5BS8 - chains B and E of the 8 polymer chains in the assembly; structure by X-ray diffraction, 2.40 A resolution.

# Chain B
Protein: DNA gyrase subunit B
From: Mycobacterium tuberculosis (strain ATCC 25618 / H37Rv)
Notes: EC 5.99.1.3; fragment: GyrB toprim domain
UniProt: P9WG45 (GYRB_MYCTU); numbering as in UniProt (aligned over 426-675)
Amino-acid sequence (253 residues; row label = number of the first residue in the row):
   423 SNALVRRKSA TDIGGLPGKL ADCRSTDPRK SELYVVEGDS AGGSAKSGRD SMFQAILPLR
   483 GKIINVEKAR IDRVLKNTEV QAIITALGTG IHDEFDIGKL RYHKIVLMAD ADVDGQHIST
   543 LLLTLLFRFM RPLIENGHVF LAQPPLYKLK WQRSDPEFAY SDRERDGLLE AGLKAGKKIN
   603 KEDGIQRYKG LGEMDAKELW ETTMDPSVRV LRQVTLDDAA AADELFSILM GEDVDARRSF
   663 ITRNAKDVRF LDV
Unresolved in the structure: 423-424, 431-436
Construct notes: expression tag (423-425)
Ion coordination: Mg2+: Asp532, Asp534
Small-molecule neighbours: moxifloxacin (MFX; 1-cyclopropyl-6-fluoro-8-methoxy-7-[(4aS,7aS)-octahydro-6H-pyrrolo[3,4-b]pyridin-6-yl]-4-oxo-1,4-dihydroquinoline-3-carboxylic acid): Arg482, Gly483, Thr500, Glu501
Curated features (UniProtKB/Swiss-Prot):
  - binding site (Mg(2+)): Glu459, Asp532, Asp534
  - site (Interaction with DNA): Lys484, Asn487
  - mutagenesis: Asp472 (D472H: No supercoiling activity), Arg482 (R482K: Increased susceptibility to fluoroquinolones, half supercoiling activity, no fluoroquinolone-induced DNA cleavage (makes sequence more like E.coli)), Asn499 (N499D: 17-fold increased resistance to fluoroquinolones, slightly increased DNA cleavage in absence of drugs), Asp577 (D577A: 37% supercoiling, 54% decatenation, 126% DNA cleavage in presence of norfloxacin; D577R: <2% supercoiling, 4% decatenation), Glu620 to Asp627 (<3% supercoiling, 18% decatenation, 75% DNA cleavage in presence of norfloxacin), Glu620 (E620A: 15% supercoiling, 19% decatenation, 143% DNA cleavage in presence of norfloxacin; E620R: 10% supercoiling, 7% decatenation), Glu623 (E623A: 18% supercoiling, 11% decatenation, 131% DNA cleavage in presence of norfloxacin; E623R: <2% supercoiling, 2% decatenation), Asp627 (D627A: 13% supercoiling, 10% decatenation, 42% DNA cleavage in presence of norfloxacin; D627R: <2% supercoiling, 3% decatenation)
From the paper describing this entry:
  - Mg2+ coordination: Asp532, Asp534
  - binding site for moxifloxacin: Arg482, Thr500, Glu501

# Chain E
Molecule: DNA substrate 24-mer GGTCATGAATGACTATGCACGTAA
Sequence (24 nucleotides; each row starts with the number of its first residue):
     1 GGTCATGAAT GACTATGCAC GTAA
Unresolved in the structure: 1-2, 24

# Interface between chain B and chain E
Contacting residue pairs (9; chain B residue first):
  Glu459(B) - DT10(E)  phosphate contact
  Asp461(B) - DG11(E)  phosphate contact
  Asp461(B) - DA12(E)  sugar contact
  Gly483(B) - DT10(E)  base contact
  Lys484(B) - DT10(E)  hydrogen bond to the base
  Arg492(B) - DT3(E)  salt bridge to the phosphate
  Asp536(B) - DA9(E)  sugar contact
  Asp536(B) - DT10(E)  sugar contact
  Ile540(B) - DT10(E)  phosphate contact
Also at the interface, not in a pair above, chain B (8 interface residues in all): Ser462

# Overview
8 residues of chain B and 5 residues of chain E are in contact; the contacts include 1 hydrogen bond and 1
salt bridge. Polar pairs include Lys484(B)-DT10(E) and Arg492(B)-DT3(E). Ligands of chain B: moxifloxacin. The
paper reports a binding site for moxifloxacin at Arg482(B), Thr500(B) and Glu501(B); Mg2+ coordination by
Asp532(B) and Asp534(B).
Chain B is DNA gyrase subunit B (Mycobacterium tuberculosis (strain ATCC 25618 / H37Rv)) and chain E is DNA
substrate 24-mer GGTCATGAATGACTATGCACGTAA; the structure, Crystal structure of a topoisomerase II complex, was
determined by X-ray diffraction (same publication as 5BTA, 5BTC, 5BTD, 5BTF, 5BTG, 5BTI, 5BTL and 5BTN).
